6OIK - chains A and H of the 5 polymer chains in the assembly; structure by electron microscopy, 3.60 A resolution.

[Chain A]
Molecule: Guanine nucleotide-binding protein G(o) subunit alpha
Organism: Homo sapiens
UniProt: P09471 (GNAO_HUMAN); numbering as in UniProt (aligned over 1-354)
Sequence (354 residues; numbered 1 to 354; the number before each row is that of its first residue):
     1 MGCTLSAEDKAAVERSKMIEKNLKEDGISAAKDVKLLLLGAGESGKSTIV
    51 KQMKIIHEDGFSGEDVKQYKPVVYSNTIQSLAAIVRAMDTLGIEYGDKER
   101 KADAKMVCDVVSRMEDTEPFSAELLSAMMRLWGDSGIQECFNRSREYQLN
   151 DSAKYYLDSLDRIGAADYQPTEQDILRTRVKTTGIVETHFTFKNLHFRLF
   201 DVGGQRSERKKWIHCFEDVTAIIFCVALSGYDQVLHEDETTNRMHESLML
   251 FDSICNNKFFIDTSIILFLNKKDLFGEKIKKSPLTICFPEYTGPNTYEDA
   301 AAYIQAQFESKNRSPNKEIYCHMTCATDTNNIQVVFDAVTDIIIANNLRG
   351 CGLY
Unresolved in the structure: 1-3, 56-181, 234-241
Construct notes: engineered mutation D9 (Glu in P09471), K10 (Arg in P09471), V13 (Leu in P09471), M18 (Ala in P09471)
UniProt features mapped onto this chain:
  - region: K35 to T48 (G1 motif), D174 to T182 (G2 motif), F197 to R206 (G3 motif), I266 to D273 (G4 motif), T324 to T329 (G5 motif)
  - binding site (GTP): E43, K46, S47, T48, S152, L176, R177, T178, R179, N270, D273, C325
  - binding site (Mg(2+)): S47, T182
  - modified residue: R179 (ADP-ribosylarginine), Q205 (5-glutamyl histamine), C351 (ADP-ribosylcysteine)
  - lipidation: G2 (N-myristoyl glycine), C3 (S-palmitoyl cysteine), C351 (S-palmitoyl cysteine)
  - natural variant: G40 (G40R: In DEE17 and NEDIM; G40W: Found in a patient with intractable early-onset epilepsy), S47 (S47G: In NEDIM), Q52 (Q52P: Found in a patient with intractable early-onset epilepsy; Q52R: In DEE17), I56 (I56T: In NEDIM), D174 (D174G: In DEE17), T191 to F197 (deletion: In DEE17), G203 (G203R: In DEE17), R209 (R209C: In DEE17 and NEDIM; R209G: In NEDIM; R209H: In NEDIM; R209L: In NEDIM), A227 (A227V: In NEDIM), E246 (E246G: In NEDIM; E246K: In NEDIM), I279 (I279N: In DEE17)
  - mutagenesis: C351 (C351A: Strong loss of binding to ADGRG3)
What the authors report for this chain:
  - conformationally variable residues (helix shift): F336

[Chain H]
Molecule: Antibody fragment
Organism: Mus musculus
Notes: antibody fragment or engineered binder
Sequence (256 residues; row label = number of the first residue in the row):
     1 DVQLVESGGGLVQPGGSRKLSCSASGFAFSSFGMHWVRQAPEKGLEWVAY
    51 ISSGSGTIYYADTVKGRFTISRDDPKNTLFLQMTSLRSEDTAMYYCVRSI
   101 YYYGSSPFDFWGQGTTLTVSSGGGGSGGGGSGGGGSDIVMTQATSSVPVT
   151 PGESVSISCRSSKSLLHSNGNTYLYWFLQRPGQSPQLLIYRMSNLASGVP
   201 DRFSGSGSGTAFTLTISRLEAEDVGVYYCMQHLEYPLTFGAGTKLELKGS
   251 LEVLFQ
Unresolved in the structure: 123-134, 249-256
Cystine bridges: C22-C96, C159-C229

[Interface between chain A and chain H]
Contacting residue pairs (13):
  L5(A) with H167(H), hydrogen bond (backbone-side chain)
  A7(A) with H167(H); Y173(H), hydrophobic; L233(H)
  E8(A) with Y101(H); Y173(H); H232(H)
  A11(A) with Y101(H), hydrophobic
  E14(A) with S53(H)
  R15(A) with S31(H); I100(H); Y101(H); Y102(H)
Also at the interface, not in a pair above, chain A (8 interface residues in all): S6, A12
Also at the interface, not in a pair above, chain H (14 interface residues in all): Y50, S52, G56, S168, R191

[Summary]
The interface between chain A and chain H involves 8 residues on one side and 14 on the other, with 1 hydrogen
bond. The hydrogen-bonded pair is L5(A)-H167(H). From UniProt: 12 GTP-binding residues, Mg2+-binding residues
S47(A) and T182(A) and one mutagenesis site on chain A. From the paper: conformational variability at F336(A).
Chain A is Guanine nucleotide-binding protein G(o) subunit alpha (Homo sapiens) and chain H is Antibody
fragment (Mus musculus); the structure, Muscarinic acetylcholine receptor 2-Go complex, was determined by
electron microscopy together with 6OIJ from the same study.
